PDB entry 4LYK | X-ray diffraction, 2.40 A resolution | chains A and B

[Chain A (and B)]
Protein: Cyclic di-GMP phosphodiesterase YahA
Organism: Escherichia coli
Notes: EC 3.1.4.-; fragment: EAL domain containing residues 101-362; chain B of this document is another copy of the same molecule, construct and numbering; everything in this record applies to it too
UniProtKB: P21514 (YAHA_ECOLI); residues 101-362 here = UniProt positions 101-362
Chain sequence (279 residues; each row starts with the number of its first residue):
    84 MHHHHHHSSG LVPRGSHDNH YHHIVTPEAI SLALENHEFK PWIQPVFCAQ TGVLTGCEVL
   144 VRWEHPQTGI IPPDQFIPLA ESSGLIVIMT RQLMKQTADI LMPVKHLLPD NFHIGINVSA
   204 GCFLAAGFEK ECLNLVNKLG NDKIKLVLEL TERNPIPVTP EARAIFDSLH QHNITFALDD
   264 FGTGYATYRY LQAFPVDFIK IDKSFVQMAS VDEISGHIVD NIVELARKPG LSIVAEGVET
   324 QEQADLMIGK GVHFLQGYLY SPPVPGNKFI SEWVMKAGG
Not modelled in the structure: 84-106, 360-362
Sequence notes: expression tag (84-100)
Bound ions: Mg2+: E141, N200, E232, D262
Residues lining bound ligands: trans-4-(hydroxymethyl)cyclohexanol (HB0): V129, T138, G139, C140, H196, G198, V230, E232, A260, F281, K283, V317, F337
From the paper describing this entry:
  - Mg2+ coordination: E141, N200, E232, D262
  - contacts within the chain: E235-D263 (hydrogen bond), D263-E319 (hydrogen bond), D263-D285
  - self-association interface (contacts with another copy of this molecule): S298
  - mutagenesis - S298W: decreased catalytic activity
  - conformationally variable residues (side-chain flip): E235
  - catalytic residues: D263 (proposed by the authors, not directly observed)

[Interface between chain A and chain B]
Contacting residue pairs - 51 pairs, chain A then chain B:
  F264(A) with Y271(B), hydrophobic
  G265(A) with T270(B), hydrogen bond (backbone-side chain); Y271(B); R272(B), hydrogen bond (backbone-backbone)
  T266(A) with R272(B)
  G267(A) with Y268(B); T270(B)
  Y268(A) with G267(B); Y268(B), hydrogen bond
  A269(A) with T270(B)
  T270(A) with G265(B), hydrogen bond (side chain-backbone); G267(B); A269(B); T270(B)
  Y271(A) with F264(B), hydrophobic; G265(B); Y271(B), hydrogen bond; F288(B), hydrophobic; I301(B), hydrophobic; N304(B), hydrogen bond; I305(B), hydrophobic
  R272(A) with G265(B), hydrogen bond (backbone-backbone); T266(B); F288(B)
  Q275(A) with S287(B); F288(B); I297(B); S298(B), hydrogen bond
  S287(A) with Q275(B), hydrogen bond (backbone-side chain)
  F288(A) with Y271(B), hydrophobic; R272(B); Q275(B)
  D295(A) with Q275(B)
  E296(A) with K311(B), hydrogen bond (backbone-side chain)
  I297(A) with Q275(B)
  S298(A) with Q275(B), hydrogen bond
  H300(A) with E307(B), hydrogen bond (side chain-backbone); L308(B), hydrogen bond (side chain-backbone); K311(B)
  I301(A) with Y271(B), hydrophobic
  N304(A) with Y271(B), hydrogen bond; N304(B), hydrogen bond; E307(B); L308(B)
  I305(A) with Y271(B), hydrophobic
  E307(A) with H300(B), hydrogen bond (backbone-side chain); N304(B)
  L308(A) with H300(B), hydrogen bond (backbone-side chain); N304(B)
  K311(A) with E296(B), hydrogen bond (side chain-backbone); H300(B)
Also at the interface, not in a pair above, chain A (26 interface residues in all): L274, M291, P312
Also at the interface, not in a pair above, chain B (26 interface residues in all): L274, M291, D295, P312
From the paper, about this interface:
  - hot spots on chain A (mutagenesis) - S298W: decreased binding to another copy of this molecule

[Overview]
Chain A and chain B each contribute 26 residues to their interface, with 18 hydrogen bonds. Polar pairs
include G265(A)-T270(B), Y268(A)-Y268(B) and Y271(A)-Y271(B). Bound to chain A:
trans-4-(hydroxymethyl)cyclohexanol. E141(A), N200(A), E232(A) and D262(A) form the Mg2+ site. The paper
reports the catalytic residue D263(A); S298W of chain A reduces catalytic activity.
Chain A and chain B are both Cyclic di-GMP phosphodiesterase YahA (Escherichia coli); the structure, Crystal
structure of the EAL domain of c-di-GMP specific phosphodiesterase YahA in complex with activating cofactor
..., was determined by X-ray diffraction (same publication as 4KIE and 4LJ3).
